Entry 4PD2 (X-ray diffraction, 1.65 A resolution); this record covers chains A and C of the 3 polymer chains in the assembly.

[Chain A]
Name: Formamidopyrimidine-DNA glycosylase
Source organism: Lactococcus lactis subsp. cremoris
Notes: EC 3.2.2.23
UniProtKB: P42371 (FPG_LACLC); residues 1-272 here correspond to UniProt positions 2-273 (UniProt number = residue number + 1)
Sequence (272 residues; each row starts with the number of its first residue):
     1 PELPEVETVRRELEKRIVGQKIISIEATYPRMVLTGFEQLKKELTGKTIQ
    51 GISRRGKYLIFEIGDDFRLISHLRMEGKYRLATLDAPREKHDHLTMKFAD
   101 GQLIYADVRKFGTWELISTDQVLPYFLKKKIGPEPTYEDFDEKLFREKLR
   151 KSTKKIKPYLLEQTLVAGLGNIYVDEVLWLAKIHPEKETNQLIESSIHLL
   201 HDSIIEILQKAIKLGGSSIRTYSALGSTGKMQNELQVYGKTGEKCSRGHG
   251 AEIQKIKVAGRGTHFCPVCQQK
Construct notes: insertion (248); engineered mutation His249 (Cys250 in P42371)
Metal / ion sites: Zn2+: Cys245, His249, Cys266, Cys269
UniProt features mapped onto this chain:
  - region: Lys57 to Met75 (DNA-binding)
  - active site: Pro1 (Schiff-base intermediate with DNA), Glu2 (Proton donor), Lys57 (Proton donor), Arg261 (Proton donor)
  - binding site (DNA): His91, Arg109

[Chain C]
Molecule: 14-nt DNA strand
Sequence (14 nucleotides; row label = number of the first residue in the row):
    15 GCGAGAAACAAAGA

[How chain A and chain C interact]
Contacting residue pairs - 11 pairs, chain A then chain C:
  Lys90(A) - DA25(C)  salt bridge to the phosphate
  His91(A) - DA24(C)  phosphate contact
  His91(A) - DA25(C)  salt bridge to the phosphate
  Val108(A) - DA24(C)  sugar contact
  Arg109(A) - DC23(C)  hydrogen bond to the base
  Arg109(A) - DA24(C)  base contact
  Lys110(A) - DC23(C)  phosphate contact
  Lys110(A) - DA24(C)  salt bridge to the phosphate
  Phe111(A) - DA22(C)  stacking on the base
  Phe111(A) - DC23(C)  base contact
  Lys154(A) - DG17(C)  phosphate contact
Other interface residues (no listed pair), chain A (9 interface residues in all): Arg74, Lys155
Other interface residues (no listed pair), chain C (7 interface residues in all): DC16, DA18

[Summary]
Chain A and chain C form an interface of 9 and 7 residues respectively; the contacts include 1 hydrogen bond,
3 salt bridges and 1 aromatic stacking contact. Polar contacts include Arg109(A)-DC23(C), Lys90(A)-DA25(C) and
His91(A)-DA25(C).
Here chain A is Formamidopyrimidine-DNA glycosylase (Lactococcus lactis subsp. cremoris) and chain C is a
14-nt DNA strand. Entry 4PD2 (Crystal structure of a complex between a C248GH LlFpg mutant and a THF
containing DNA) was determined by X-ray diffraction together with 4PCZ, 4PDG and 4PDI from the same study.
